8CQD - chains A and D of the 6 polymer chains in the assembly; structure by electron microscopy, 3.54 A resolution.

# Chain A (and D)
Protein: Green-light absorbing proteorhodopsin
Organism: uncultured Gammaproteobacteria bacterium
Notes: chain D of this document is another copy of the same molecule, construct and numbering; everything in this record applies to it too
UniProtKB: Q6J4G7 (PRRG_UNKP); numbering as in UniProt (aligned over 1-250)
Chain sequence (256 residues; row label = number of the first residue in the row):
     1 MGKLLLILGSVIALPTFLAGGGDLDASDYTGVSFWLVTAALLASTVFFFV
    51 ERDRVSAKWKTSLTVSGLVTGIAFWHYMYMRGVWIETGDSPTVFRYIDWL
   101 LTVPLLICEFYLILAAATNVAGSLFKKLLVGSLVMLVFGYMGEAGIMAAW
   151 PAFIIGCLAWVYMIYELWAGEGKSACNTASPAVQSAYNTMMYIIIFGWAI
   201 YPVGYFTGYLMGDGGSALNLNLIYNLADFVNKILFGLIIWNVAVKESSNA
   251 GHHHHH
Not modelled in the structure: 211-218, 251-256
Sequence notes: engineered mutation L18 (Ala in Q6J4G7); expression tag (251-256)
UniProt features mapped onto this chain:
  - site: D98 (Primary proton acceptor), L106 (Responsible for spectral tuning), E109 (Primary proton donor), E143 (Proton release group)
  - modified residue: K232 (N6-(retinylidene)lysine)
  - mutagenesis: K58 (K58A: Reduced GPR photoactivity by about 30%), W59 (W59A: Reduced GPR photoactivity by about 50%), Y96 (Y96F: Reduced GPR photoactivity by about 50%), E143 (E143A: Reduced GPR photoactivity by about 50%), S180 (S180A: Increased GPR photoactivity), Y209 (Y209F: Reduced GPR photoactivity by about 50%), Y224 (Y224F: Reduced GPR photoactivity by about 50%), E246 (E246A: Increased GPR photoactivity)
Covalently attached groups: retinal (RET) linked to K232
Ligand contacts: retinal (RET): Y96, D98, W99, T102, V103, L106, M135, G139, F153, G156, C157, W160, W198, Y201, P202, Y205, Y224, D228, N231
Reported in the primary citation:
  - self-association interface (contacts with another copy of this molecule); pairs are residue here / residue on that copy: K3-D53 (salt bridge), P15-Y79 (backbone contact), L18-Y79 (backbone contact)

# Chain A / chain D interface
Pairs across the interface (10; chain A residue first):
  M1(A) - R52(D)
  K3(A) - I7(D)
  K3(A) - F49(D)  hydrogen bond (side chain-backbone)
  K3(A) - D53(D)  salt bridge
  I7(A) - K3(D)
  I7(A) - I7(D)  hydrophobic
  S10(A) - S10(D)
  F49(A) - K3(D)  hydrogen bond (backbone-side chain)
  R52(A) - M1(D)
  D53(A) - K3(D)  salt bridge
Also at the interface, not in a pair above, chain D (8 interface residues in all): L6

# In short
The interface between chain A and chain D involves 7 residues on one side and 8 on the other; the contacts
include 2 hydrogen bonds and 2 salt bridges. Among the polar pairs are K3(A)-D53(D) and K3(A)-F49(D).
Covalently linked retinal: at K232(A). The paper reports a self-association interface involving K3(A), P15(A)
and L18(A) among others.
Chain A and chain D are both Green-light absorbing proteorhodopsin (uncultured Gammaproteobacteria bacterium);
the structure, Cryo-EM structure of hexameric proteorhodopsin A18L mutant, was determined by electron
microscopy together with 8CNK and 8CQC from the same study.
